6IGM - chains C and H of the 9 polymer chains in the assembly; structure by electron microscopy, 4.00 A resolution.

== Chain C ==
Molecule: RuvB-like 1
Organism: Homo sapiens
Notes: EC 3.6.4.12
UniProtKB: Q9Y265 (RUVB1_HUMAN); residues 1-456 here = UniProt positions 1-456
Sequence (456 residues; row label = number of the first residue in the row):
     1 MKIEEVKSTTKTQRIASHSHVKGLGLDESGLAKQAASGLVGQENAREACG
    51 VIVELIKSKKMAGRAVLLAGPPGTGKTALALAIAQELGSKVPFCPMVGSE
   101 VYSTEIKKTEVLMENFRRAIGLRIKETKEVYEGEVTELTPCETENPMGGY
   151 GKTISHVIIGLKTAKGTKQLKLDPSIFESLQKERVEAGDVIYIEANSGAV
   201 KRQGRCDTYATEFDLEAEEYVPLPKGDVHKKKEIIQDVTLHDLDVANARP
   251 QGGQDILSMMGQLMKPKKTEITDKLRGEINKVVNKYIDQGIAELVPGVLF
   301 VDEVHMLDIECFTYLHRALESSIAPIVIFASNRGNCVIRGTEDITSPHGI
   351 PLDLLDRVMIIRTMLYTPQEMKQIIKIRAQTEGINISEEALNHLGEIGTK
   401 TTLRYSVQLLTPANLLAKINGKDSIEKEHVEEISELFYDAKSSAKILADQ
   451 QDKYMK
Unresolved in the structure: 1-11, 137-156, 179-188, 196-199, 209-223, 252-267, 447-456
UniProt features mapped onto this chain:
  - binding site (ATP): Gly70 to Thr77
  - modified residue: Lys453 (N6-acetyllysine)
  - cross-link (Glycyl lysine isopeptide (Lys-Gly)): Lys2 (interchain with G-Cter in SUMO2), Lys225 (interchain with G-Cter in SUMO1), Lys445 (interchain with G-Cter in SUMO2)

== Chain H ==
Molecule: Helicase SRCAP
Organism: Homo sapiens
Notes: EC 3.6.4.-
UniProtKB: Q6ZRS2 (SRCAP_HUMAN); residues 1-3230 here = UniProt positions 1-3230
Sequence (3230 residues; each row starts with the number of its first residue):
     1 MQSSPSPAHPQLPVLQTQMVSDGMTGSNPVSPASSSSPASSGAGGISPQH
    51 IAQDSSLDGPPGPPDGATVPLEGFSLSQAADLANKGPKWEKSHAEIAEQA
   101 KHEAEIETRIAELRKEGFWSLKRLPKVPEPPRPKGHWDYLCEEMQWLSAD
   151 FAQERRWKRGVARKVVRMVIRHHEEQRQKEERARREEQAKLRRIASTMAK
   201 DVRQFWSNVEKVVQFKQQSRLEEKRKKALDLHLDFIVGQTEKYSDLLSQS
   251 LNQPLTSSKAGSSPCLGSSSAASSPPPPASRLDDEDGDFQPQEDEEEDDE
   301 ETIEVEEQQEGNDAEAQRREIELLRREGELPLEELLRSLPPQLLEGPSSP
   351 SQTPSSHDSDTRDGPEEGAEEEPPQVLEIKPPPSAVTQRNKQPWHPDEDD
   401 EEFTANEEEAEDEEDTIAAEEQLEGEVDHAMELSELAREGELSMEELLQQ
   451 YAGAYAPGSGSSEDEDEDEVDANSSDCEPEGPVEAEEPPQEDSSSQSDSV
   501 EDRSEDEEDEHSEEEETSGSSASEESESEESEDAQSQSQADEEEEDDDFG
   551 VEYLLARDEEQSEADAGSGPPTPGPTTLGPKKEITDIAAAAESLQPKGYT
   601 LATTQVKTPIPLLLRGQLREYQHIGLDWLVTMYEKKLNGILADEMGLGKT
   651 IQTISLLAHLACEKGNWGPHLIIVPTSVMLNWEMELKRWCPSFKILTYYG
   701 AQKERKLKRQGWTKPNAFHVCITSYKLVLQDHQAFRRKNWRYLILDEAQN
   751 IKNFKSQRWQSLLNFNSQRRLLLTGTPLQNSLMELWSLMHFLMPHVFQSH
   801 REFKEWFSNPLTGMIEGSQEYNEGLVKRLHKVLRPFLLRRVKVDVEKQMP
   851 KKYEHVIRCRLSKRQRCLYDDFMAQTTTKETLATGHFMSVINILMQLRKV
   901 CNHPNLFDPRPVTSPFITPGICFSTASLVLRATDVHPLQRIDMGRFDLIG
   951 LEGRVSRYEADTFLPRHRLSRRVLLEVATAPDPPPRPKPVKMKVNRMLQP
  1001 VPKQEGRTVVVVNNPRAPLGPVPVRPPPGPELSAQPTPGPVPQVLPASLM
  1051 VSASPAGPPLIPASRPPGPVLLPPLQPNSGSLPQVLPSPLGVLSGTSRPP
  1101 TPTLSLKPTPPAPVRLSPAPPPGSSSLLKPLTVPPGYTFPPAAATTTSTT
  1151 TATATTTAVPAPTPAPQRLILSPDMQARLPSGEVVSIGQLASLAQRPVAN
  1201 AGGSKPLTFQIQGNKLTLTGAQVRQLAVGQPRPLQRNVVHLVSAGGQHHL
  1251 ISQPAHVALIQAVAPTPGPTPVSVLPSSTPSTTPAPTGLSLPLAANQVPP
  1301 TMVNNTGVVKIVVRQAPRDGLTPVPPLAPAPRPPSSGLPAVLNPRPTLTP
  1351 GRLPTPTLGTARAPMPTPTLVRPLLKLVHSPSPEVSASAPGAAPLTISSP
  1401 LHVPSSLPGPASSPMPIPNSSPLASPVSSTVSVPLSSSLPISVPTTLPAP
  1451 ASAPLTIPISAPLTVSASGPALLTSVTPPLAPVVPAAPGPPSLAPSGASP
  1501 SASALTLGLATAPSLSSSQTPGHPLLLAPTSSHVPGLNSTVAPACSPVLV
  1551 PASALASPFPSAPNPAPAQASLLAPASSASQALATPLAPMAAPQTAILAP
  1601 SPAPPLAPLPVLAPSPGAAPVLASSQTPVPVMAPSSTPGTSLASASPVPA
  1651 PTPVLAPSSTQTMLPAPVPSPLPSPASTQTLALAPALAPTLGGSSPSQTL
  1701 SLGTGNPQGPFPTQTLSLTPASSLVPTPAQTLSLAPGPPLGPTQTLSLAP
  1751 APPLAPASPVGPAPAHTLTLAPASSSASLLAPASVQTLTLSPAPVPTLGP
  1801 AAAQTLALAPASTQSPASQASSLVVSASGAAPLPVTMVSRLPVSKDEPDT
  1851 LTLRSGPPSPPSTATSFGGPRPRRQPPPPPRSPFYLDSLEEKRKRQRSER
  1901 LERIFQLSEAHGALAPVYGTEVLDFCTLPQPVASPIGPRSPGPSHPTFWT
  1951 YTEAAHRAVLFPQQRLDQLSEIIERFIFVMPPVEAPPPSLHACHPPPWLA
  2001 PRQAAFQEQLASELWPRARPLHRIVCNMRTQFPDLRLIQYDCGKLQTLAV
  2051 LLRQLKAEGHRVLIFTQMTRMLDVLEQFLTYHGHLYLRLDGSTRVEQRQA
  2101 LMERFNADKRIFCFILSTRSGGVGVNLTGADTVVFYDSDWNPTMDAQAQD
  2151 RCHRIGQTRDVHIYRLISERTVEENILKKANQKRMLGDMAIEGGNFTTAY
  2201 FKQQTIRELFDMPLEEPSSSSVPSAPEEEEETVASKQTHILEQALCRAED
  2251 EEDIRAATQAKAEQVAELAEFNENDGFPAGEGEEAGRPGAEDEEMSRAEQ
  2301 EIAALVEQLTPIERYAMKFLEASLEEVSREELKQAEEQVEAARKDLDQAK
  2351 EEVFRLPQEEEEGPGAGDESSCGTGGGTHRRSKKAKAPERPGTRVSERLR
  2401 GARAETQGANHTPVISAHQTRSTTTPPRCSPARERVPRPAPRPRPTPASA
  2451 PAAIPALVPVPVSAPVPISAPNPITILPVHILPSPPPPSQIPPCSSPACT
  2501 PPPACTPPPAHTPPPAQTCLVTPSSPLLLGPPSVPISASVTNLPLGLRPE
  2551 AELCAQALASPESLELASVASSETSSLSLVPPKDLLPVAVEILPVSEKNL
  2601 SLTPSAPSLTLEAGSIPNGQEQEAPDSAEGTTLTVLPEGEELPLCVSESN
  2651 GLELPPSAASDEPLQEPLEADRTSEELTEAKTPTSSPEKPQELVTAEVAA
  2701 PSTSSSATSSPEGPSPARPPRRRTSADVEIRGQGTGRPGQPPGPKVLRKL
  2751 PGRLVTVVEEKELVRRRRQQRGAASTLVPGVSETSASPGSPSVRSMSGPE
  2801 SSPPIGGPCEAAPSSSLPTPPQQPFIARRHIELGVTGGGSPENGDGALLA
  2851 ITPPAVKRRRGRPPKKNRSPADAGRGVDEAPSSTLKGKTNGADPVPGPET
  2901 LIVADPVLEPQLIPGPQPLGPQPVHRPNPLLSPVEKRRRGRPPKARDLPI
  2951 PGTISSAGDGNSESRTQPPPHPSPLTPLPPLLVCPTATVANTVTTVTIST
  3001 SPPKRKRGRPPKNPPSPRPSQLPVLDRDSTSVLESCGLGRRRQPQGQGES
  3051 EGSSSDEDGSRPLTRLARLRLEAEGMRGRKSGGSMVVAVIQDDLDLADSG
  3101 PGGLELTPPVVSLTPKLRSTRLRPGSLVPPLETEKLPRKRAGAPVGGSPG
  3151 LAKRGRLQPPSPLGPEGSVEESEAEASGEEEEGDGTPRRRPGPRRLVGTT
  3201 NQGDQRILRSSAPPSLAGPAVSHRGRKAKT
Unresolved in the structure: 1-850, 875-892, 975-1899, 1941-1958, 2154-2159, 2191-3230
UniProt features mapped onto this chain:
  - DNA-binding region: Lys2857 to Ser2869 (A.T hook 1), Lys2936 to Leu2948 (A.T hook 2), Lys3004 to Ser3016 (A.T hook 3)
  - binding site (ATP): Asp643 to Thr650
  - modified residue: Ser1172 (Phosphoserine)

== How chain C and chain H interact ==
Pairs across the interface - 43 pairs, chain C then chain H:
  Ile124(C) - Ile917(H)  hydrophobic
  Glu126(C) - Ile917(H)
  Lys128(C) - Pro915(H)  hydrogen bond (side chain-backbone)
  Lys128(C) - Phe916(H)  hydrogen bond (side chain-backbone)
  Lys128(C) - Ile917(H)
  Glu194(C) - Pro915(H)
  Glu194(C) - Phe916(H)
  Glu194(C) - Thr918(H)  hydrogen bond
  Lys201(C) - Thr2030(H)
  Lys201(C) - Phe2032(H)
  Cys206(C) - Leu2085(H)
  Lys225(C) - Asp2073(H)
  Lys225(C) - Arg2088(H)
  Lys232(C) - Thr913(H)  hydrogen bond (side chain-backbone)
  Lys232(C) - Ser914(H)
  Lys232(C) - Pro915(H)
  Ile234(C) - Ser914(H)
  Ile234(C) - Pro915(H)
  Gln236(C) - Ser914(H)
  Gln236(C) - Phe916(H)
  Gln236(C) - Ile917(H)
  Gln236(C) - Pro1988(H)
  Val238(C) - Ile917(H)  hydrophobic
  Asp242(C) - Pro1987(H)
  Asp242(C) - Pro1988(H)
  Asp242(C) - Ser1989(H)
  Leu243(C) - Pro919(H)  hydrophobic
  Leu243(C) - Ser1989(H)
  Leu243(C) - His1991(H)
  Ala246(C) - Ser1989(H)
  Ala246(C) - Leu1990(H)
  Ala246(C) - His1991(H)
  Asn247(C) - His1991(H)
  Pro250(C) - His1991(H)
  Gln251(C) - His1991(H)
  Gln251(C) - Ala1992(H)
  Lys274(C) - Ile921(H)
  Glu278(C) - Ile921(H)
  Glu278(C) - Cys922(H)
  Val282(C) - Ile921(H)  hydrophobic
  Lys285(C) - Cys922(H)
  Tyr286(C) - Pro919(H)
  Tyr286(C) - Gly920(H)  hydrogen bond (side chain-backbone)
Also at the interface, not in a pair above, chain C (24 interface residues in all): Val190, Pro224
Also at the interface, not in a pair above, chain H (22 interface residues in all): Asp2090

== Summary ==
24 residues of chain C face 22 of chain H across their interface; the contacts include 5 hydrogen bonds. Polar
contacts include Lys128(C)-Pro915(H), Lys128(C)-Phe916(H) and Glu194(C)-Thr918(H). UniProt lists 8 ATP-binding
residues on chain C; a DNA-binding region and 8 ATP-binding residues on chain H.
Chain C is RuvB-like 1 and chain H is Helicase SRCAP, both from Homo sapiens; the structure, Cryo-EM Structure
of Human SRCAP Complex, was determined by electron microscopy.
